PDB entry 7BOF | electron microscopy, 2.92 A resolution | chains A and T of the 12 polymer chains in the assembly

[Chain A]
Molecule: 16S rRNA
Organism: Escherichia coli (strain K12)
Sequence (1542 nucleotides; numbered 1 to 1542; the number before each row is that of its first residue):
     1 AAAUUGAAGA GUUUGAUCAU GGCUCAGAUU GAACGCUGGC GGCAGGCCUA ACACAUGCAA
    61 GUCGAACGGU AACAGGAAGA AGCUUGCUUC UUUGCUGACG AGUGGCGGAC GGGUGAGUAA
   121 UGUCUGGGAA ACUGCCUGAU GGAGGGGGAU AACUACUGGA AACGGUAGCU AAUACCGCAU
   181 AACGUCGCAA GACCAAAGAG GGGGACCUUC GGGCCUCUUG CCAUCGGAUG UGCCCAGAUG
   241 GGAUUAGCUA GUAGGUGGGG UAACGGCUCA CCUAGGCGAC GAUCCCUAGC UGGUCUGAGA
   301 GGAUGACCAG CCACACUGGA ACUGAGACAC GGUCCAGACU CCUACGGGAG GCAGCAGUGG
   361 GGAAUAUUGC ACAAUGGGCG CAAGCCUGAU GCAGCCAUGC CGCGUGUAUG AAGAAGGCCU
   421 UCGGGUUGUA AAGUACUUUC AGCGGGGAGG AAGGGAGUAA AGUUAAUACC UUUGCUCAUU
   481 GACGUUACCC GCAGAAGAAG CACCGGCUAA CUCCGUGCCA GCAGCCXCGG UAAUACGGAG
   541 GGUGCAAGCG UUAAUCGGAA UUACUGGGCG UAAAGCGCAC GCAGGCGGUU UGUUAAGUCA
   601 GAUGUGAAAU CCCCGGGCUC AACCUGGGAA CUGCAUCUGA UACUGGCAAG CUUGAGUCUC
   661 GUAGAGGGGG GUAGAAUUCC AGGUGUAGCG GUGAAAUGCG UAGAGAUCUG GAGGAAUACC
   721 GGUGGCGAAG GCGGCCCCCU GGACGAAGAC UGACGCUCAG GUGCGAAAGC GUGGGGAGCA
   781 AACAGGAUUA GAUACCCUGG UAGUCCACGC CGUAAACGAU GUCGACUUGG AGGUUGUGCC
   841 CUUGAGGCGU GGCUUCCGGA GCUAACGCGU UAAGUCGACC GCCUGGGGAG UACGGCCGCA
   901 AGGUUAAAAC UCAAAUGAAU UGACGGGGGC CCGCACAAGC GGUGGAGCAU GUGGUUUAAU
   961 UCGAUGXAAC GCGAAGAACC UUACCUGGUC UUGACAUCCA CGGAAGUUUU CAGAGAUGAG
  1021 AAUGUGCCUU CGGGAACCGU GAGACAGGUG CUGCAUGGCU GUCGUCAGCU CGUGUUGUGA
  1081 AAUGUUGGGU UAAGUCCCGC AACGAGCGCA ACCCUUAUCC UUUGUUGCCA GCGGUCCGGC
  1141 CGGGAACUCA AAGGAGACUG CCAGUGAUAA ACUGGAGGAA GGUGGGGAUG ACGUCAAGUC
  1201 AUCAUGGCCC UUACGACCAG GGCUACACAC GUGCUACAAU GGCGCAUACA AAGAGAAGCG
  1261 ACCUCGCGAG AGCAAGCGGA CCUCAUAAAG UGCGUCGUAG UCCGGAUUGG AGUCUGCAAC
  1321 UCGACUCCAU GAAGUCGGAA UCGCUAGUAA UCGUGGAUCA GAAUGCCACG GUGAAUACGU
  1381 UCCCGGGCCU UGUACACACC GCCCGUXACA CCAUGGGAGU GGGUUGCAAA AGAAGUAGGU
  1441 AGCUUAACCU UCGGGAGGGC GCUUACCACU UUGUGAUUCA UGACUGGGGU GAAGUCGUAA
  1501 CAAGGUAACC GUAGGGGAAC CUGCGGUUGG AUCACCUCCU UA
Not modelled in the structure: 931-1386, 1401-1407, 1495-1501, 1541-1542
Modified positions: PSU (pseudouridine-5'-monophosphate) at position 516, G7M (N7-methyl-guanosine-5'-monophosphate) at position 527, 2MG (2N-methylguanosine-5'-monophosphate) at position 966, 5MC (5-methylcytidine-5'-monophosphate) at position 967, 2MG (2N-methylguanosine-5'-monophosphate) at position 1207, 4OC (4n,o2'-methylcytidine-5'-monophosphate) at position 1402, 5MC (5-methylcytidine-5'-monophosphate) at position 1407, UR3 (3-methyluridine-5'-monophoshate) at position 1498, 2MG (2N-methylguanosine-5'-monophosphate) at position 1516, MA6 (6N-dimethyladenosine-5'-monophoshate) at position 1518, MA6 (6N-dimethyladenosine-5'-monophoshate) at position 1519
Ion coordination: Mg2+ site 1 near U14 (its only coordinating residue here); Mg2+ site 2 near G21 (its only coordinating residue here); Mg2+ site 3: C48, G115; Mg2+ site 4 near A53 (its only coordinating residue here); Mg2+ site 5 near U56 (its only coordinating residue here); Mg2+ site 6: A59, U387; Mg2+ site 7 near A66 (its only coordinating residue here); Mg2+ site 8 near G100 (its only coordinating residue here); Mg2+ site 9: A109, G331; Mg2+ site 10 near G111 (its only coordinating residue here); Mg2+ site 11 near G113 (its only coordinating residue here); Mg2+ site 12: A116, G117, G289; 39 more Mg2+ sites not listed
From the paper describing this entry:
  - contacts within the chain: U921-A1534, A923-U1532, A1507-G1530 (pi stacking)

[Chain T]
Molecule: 30S ribosomal protein S20
Organism: Escherichia coli (strain K12)
UniProtKB: P0A7U7 (RS20_ECOLI); residues 1-87 here = UniProt positions 1-87
Sequence (87 residues; numbered 1 to 87; the number before each row is that of its first residue):
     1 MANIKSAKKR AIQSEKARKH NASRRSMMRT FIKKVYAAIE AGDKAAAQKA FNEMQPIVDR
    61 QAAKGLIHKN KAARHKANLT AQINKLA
Not modelled in the structure: 1

[Chain A / chain T interface]
Residue-residue contacts (83; chain A residue first):
  A60(A) - Ile4(T)  sugar contact
  G61(A) - Ile4(T)  phosphate contact
  G61(A) - Ser6(T)  base contact
  A101(A) - Lys5(T)  salt bridge to the phosphate
  G102(A) - Lys5(T)  salt bridge to the phosphate
  U103(A) - Lys9(T)  salt bridge to the phosphate
  G104(A) - Lys9(T)  salt bridge to the phosphate
  G104(A) - Gln13(T)  phosphate contact
  G105(A) - Gln13(T)  phosphate contact
  C106(A) - Arg10(T)  base contact
  G107(A) - Ser6(T)  base contact
  G107(A) - Arg10(T)  hydrogen bond to the base
  G108(A) - Arg10(T)  base contact
  A131(A) - Asn70(T)  phosphate contact
  C132(A) - His68(T)  hydrogen bond to the phosphate
  C132(A) - Asn70(T)  phosphate contact
  C175(A) - His20(T)  phosphate contact
  C176(A) - His20(T)  salt bridge to the phosphate
  C176(A) - Arg24(T)  phosphate contact
  C176(A) - Lys64(T)  salt bridge to the phosphate
  G177(A) - Arg24(T)  salt bridge to the phosphate
  G177(A) - Arg60(T)  phosphate contact
  G177(A) - Lys64(T)  salt bridge to the phosphate
  C178(A) - Arg60(T)  salt bridge to the phosphate
  G184(A) - Lys69(T)  sugar contact
  U185(A) - Ala73(T)  phosphate contact
  U185(A) - Lys76(T)  hydrogen bond to the sugar
  C186(A) - Ala73(T)  sugar contact
  C186(A) - Lys76(T)  sugar contact
  C186(A) - Ala77(T)  phosphate contact
  C186(A) - Thr80(T)  hydrogen bond to the sugar
  G187(A) - Ala77(T)  phosphate contact
  G187(A) - Thr80(T)  sugar contact
  A192(A) - Gln55(T)  hydrogen bond to the sugar
  C193(A) - Gln55(T)  hydrogen bond to the sugar
  C193(A) - Pro56(T)  phosphate contact
  C193(A) - Asp59(T)  hydrogen bond to the sugar
  C194(A) - Pro56(T)  sugar contact
  C194(A) - Asp59(T)  sugar contact
  C194(A) - Arg60(T)  salt bridge to the phosphate
  C194(A) - Ala63(T)  sugar contact
  A195(A) - Arg60(T)  salt bridge to the phosphate
  A196(A) - Lys64(T)  phosphate contact
  U224(A) - Lys69(T)  salt bridge to the phosphate
  G258(A) - Gln82(T)  phosphate contact
  G259(A) - Tyr36(T)  hydrogen bond to the phosphate
  G259(A) - Asn78(T)  phosphate contact
  G259(A) - Gln82(T)  phosphate contact
  G260(A) - His75(T)  phosphate contact
  U261(A) - Lys71(T)  salt bridge to the phosphate
  U261(A) - Arg74(T)  salt bridge to the phosphate
  A262(A) - His68(T)  sugar contact
  A262(A) - Asn70(T)  hydrogen bond to the sugar
  A262(A) - Arg74(T)  salt bridge to the phosphate
  A263(A) - Asn70(T)  phosphate contact
  A263(A) - Arg74(T)  salt bridge to the phosphate
  C322(A) - Arg18(T)  sugar contact
  U323(A) - Ser14(T)  sugar contact
  U323(A) - Ala17(T)  phosphate contact
  U323(A) - Asn21(T)  hydrogen bond to the phosphate
  U323(A) - Arg25(T)  salt bridge to the phosphate
  G324(A) - Asn21(T)  hydrogen bond to the phosphate
  G331(A) - Asn3(T)  hydrogen bond to the sugar
  G331(A) - Ile4(T)  sugar contact
  G332(A) - Ala2(T)  hydrogen bond to the phosphate
  G332(A) - Asn3(T)  hydrogen bond to the phosphate
  G332(A) - Ile4(T)  hydrogen bond to the phosphate
  G332(A) - Ala7(T)  phosphate contact
  U333(A) - Ala2(T)  hydrogen bond to the phosphate
  G351(A) - Asn3(T)  hydrogen bond to the phosphate
  A1437(A) - Arg29(T)  salt bridge to the phosphate
  G1438(A) - Arg29(T)  salt bridge to the phosphate
  G1438(A) - Lys33(T)  salt bridge to the phosphate
  G1439(A) - Lys33(T)  phosphate contact
  G1457(A) - Met27(T)  sugar contact
  G1457(A) - Thr30(T)  phosphate contact
  G1457(A) - Lys34(T)  salt bridge to the phosphate
  G1458(A) - Ser23(T)  phosphate contact
  G1458(A) - Ser26(T)  hydrogen bond to the phosphate
  G1458(A) - Met27(T)  hydrogen bond to the phosphate
  G1458(A) - Thr30(T)  hydrogen bond to the phosphate
  G1459(A) - Ala22(T)  phosphate contact
  G1459(A) - Ser26(T)  hydrogen bond to the phosphate
Interface residues without a listed pair, chain A (51 interface residues in all): U133, C225, G350, U1436, A1447, A1456
Interface residues without a listed pair, chain T (48 interface residues in all): Ala11, Lys16, Phe31, Gln61, Lys85

[Overview]
Chain A and chain T form an interface of 51 and 48 residues respectively; the contacts include 21 hydrogen
bonds and 21 salt bridges. Polar contacts include G107(A)-Arg10(T), U185(A)-Lys76(T) and C186(A)-Thr80(T).
C48(A) and G115(A) coordinate Mg2+ site 3. The paper reports contacts within the chain involving U921(A),
A1534(A) and A923(A) among others.
Chain A is 16S rRNA and chain T is 30S ribosomal protein S20, both from Escherichia coli (strain K12); the
structure, Bacterial 30S ribosomal subunit assembly complex state I (body domain), was determined by electron
microscopy (same publication as 7AF3, 7AF5, 7AF8, 7AFA, 7AFD, 7AFH and 17 further entries).
